Entry 5HZN (X-ray diffraction, 2.20 A resolution); this record covers chain A.

[Chain A]
Molecule: Insulin-like growth factor 1 receptor
Source organism: Homo sapiens
Notes: EC 2.7.10.1
UniProt: P08069 (IGF1R_HUMAN); residues 980-1283 here correspond to UniProt positions 983-1286 (UniProt number = residue number + 3)
Sequence (304 residues; numbered 980 to 1283; the number before each row is that of its first residue):
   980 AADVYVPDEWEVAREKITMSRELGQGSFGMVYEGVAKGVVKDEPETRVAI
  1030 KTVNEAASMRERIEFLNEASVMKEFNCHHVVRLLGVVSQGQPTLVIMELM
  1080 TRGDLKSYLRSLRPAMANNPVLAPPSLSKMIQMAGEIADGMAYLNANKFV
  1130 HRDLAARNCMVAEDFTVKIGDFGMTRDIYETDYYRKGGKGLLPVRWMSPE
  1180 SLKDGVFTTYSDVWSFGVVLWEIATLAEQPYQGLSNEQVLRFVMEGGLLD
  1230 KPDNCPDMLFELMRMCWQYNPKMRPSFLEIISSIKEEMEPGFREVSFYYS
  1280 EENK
Disordered / not traced: 1094-1101
Differences from the reference sequence: engineered mutation Ala-1094 (Glu1097 in P08069), Ala-1096 (Glu1099 in P08069)
Ligand contacts: 66A (7-[cis-3-(azetidin-1-ylmethyl)cyclobutyl]-5-[3-(benzyloxy)phenyl]-7H-pyrrolo[2,3-d]pyrimidin-4-amine): Leu-1002, Gly-1003, Gln-1004, Gly-1005, Ser-1006, Phe-1007, Val-1010, Ala-1028, Lys-1030, Phe-1044, Glu-1047, Ala-1048, Met-1051, Val-1060, Val-1074, Met-1076, Glu-1077, Leu-1078, Met-1079, Asp-1083, Arg-1136, Met-1139, Gly-1149, Asp-1150, Phe-1151, Gly-1152
UniProt features mapped onto this chain:
  - active site: Asp-1132 (Proton acceptor)
  - binding site (ATP): Leu-1002 to Val-1010, Lys-1030
  - modified residue: Tyr-1158 (Phosphotyrosine), Tyr-1162 (Phosphotyrosine), Tyr-1163 (Phosphotyrosine), Ser-1275 (Phosphoserine), Ser-1279 (Phosphoserine)
  - cross-link (Glycyl lysine isopeptide (Lys-Gly)): Lys-1165 (interchain with G-Cter in ubiquitin), Lys-1168 (interchain with G-Cter in ubiquitin)

[Overview]
Ligands of chain A: compound 66A. From UniProt: active-site residue Asp-1132 and 10 ATP-binding residues.
Chain A is Insulin-like growth factor 1 receptor (Homo sapiens); the structure, Structure of NVP-AEW541 in
complex with IGF-1R kinase, was determined by X-ray diffraction together with 5HHW from the same study.
